8UH2 - chains D and B of the 6 polymer chains in the assembly; structure by electron microscopy, 3.59 A resolution.

== Chain D ==
Protein: Albicin
From: Anopheles albimanus
UniProt: A0A1Y9G8D0 (A0A1Y9G8D0_ANOAL); residues 1-116 here correspond to UniProt positions 27-142 (UniProt number = residue number + 26)
Sequence (116 residues; row label = number of the first residue in the row):
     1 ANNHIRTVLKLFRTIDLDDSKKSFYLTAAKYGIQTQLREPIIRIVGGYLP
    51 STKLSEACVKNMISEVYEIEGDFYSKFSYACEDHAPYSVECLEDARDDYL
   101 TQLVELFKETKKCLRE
Cystine bridges: C58-C113, C81-C91

== Chain B ==
Protein: Complement C3b alpha' chain
From: Homo sapiens
UniProt: P01024 (CO3_HUMAN); residues 727-1641 here correspond to UniProt positions 749-1663 (UniProt number = residue number + 22)
Sequence (915 residues; each row starts with the number of its first residue):
   727 SNLDEDIIAEENIVSRSEFPESWLWNVEDLKEPPKNGISTKLMNIFLKDS
   777 ITTWEILAVSMSDKKGICVADPFEVTVMQDFFIDLRLPYSVVRNEQVEIR
   827 AVLYNYRQNQELKVRVELLHNPAFCSLATTKRRHQQTVTIPPKSSLSVPY
   877 VIVPLKTGLQEVEVKAAVYHHFISDGVRKSLKVVPEGIRMNKTVAVRTLD
   927 PERLGREGVQKEDIPPADLSDQVPDTESETRILLQGTPVAQMTEDAVDAE
   977 RLKHLIVTPSGCGEQNMIGMTPTVIAVHYLDETEQWEKFGLEKRQGALEL
  1027 IKKGYTQQLAFRQPSSAFAAFVKRAPSTWLTAYVVKVFSLAVNLIAIDSQ
  1077 VLCGAVKWLILEKQKPDGVFQEDAPVIHQEMIGGLRNNNEKDMALTAFVL
  1127 ISLQEAKDICEEQVNSLPGSITKAGDFLEANYMNLQRSYTVAIAGYALAQ
  1177 MGRLKGPLLNKFLTTAKDKNRWEDPGKQLYNVEATSYALLALLQLKDFDF
  1227 VPPVVRWLNEQRYYGGGYGSTQATFMVFQALAQYQKDAPDHQELNLDVSL
  1277 QLPSRSSKITHRIHWESASLLRSEETKENEGFTVTAEGKGQGTLSVVTMY
  1327 HAKAKDQLTCNKFDLKVTIKPAPETEKRPQDAKNTMILEICTRYRGDQDA
  1377 TMSILDISMMTGFAPDTDDLKQLANGVDRYISKYELDKAFSDRNTLIIYL
  1427 DKVSHSEDDCLAFKVHQYFNVELIQPGAVKVYAYYNLEESCTRFYHPEKE
  1477 DGKLNKLCRDELCRCAEENCFIQKSDDKVTLEERLDKACEPGVDYVYKTR
  1527 LVKVQLSNDFDEYIMAIEQTIKSGSDEVQVGQQRTFISPIKCREALKLEE
  1577 KKHYLMWGLSSDFWGEKPNLSYIIGKDTWVEHWPEEDECQDEENQKQCQD
  1627 LGAFTESMVVFGCPN
Not modelled in the structure: 727-730, 931-934, 982, 1349-1359
Cystine bridges: C851-C1491, C1079-C1136, C1336-C1467, C1367-C1436, C1484-C1489, C1496-C1568, C1515-C1639, C1615-C1624
Covalent attachments: N-acetylglucosamine (NAG) linked to N917
Swiss-Prot annotation at these positions:
  - region: E1612 to F1637 (Interaction with CFP/properdin)
  - site: R932, E933 (Cleavage), R1281, S1282 (Cleavage), R1298, S1299 (Cleavage), N1641 (Coordinates Mg(2+) for interaction with Complement factor B Bb fragment (CFB))
  - modified residue (Phosphoserine): S946, S1299, S1551
  - glycosylation (N-linked (GlcNAc...) asparagine): N917, N1595
  - cross-link: C988 to Q991 (Isoglutamyl cysteine thioester (Cys-Gln))

== Interface between chain D and chain B ==
Contacting residue pairs (17):
  N2(D) - F898(B)
  I5(D) - F898(B)  hydrophobic
  R6(D) - D732(B)
  L9(D) - F898(B)  hydrophobic
  R13(D) - N738(B)
  Y31(D) - V740(B)  hydrophobic
  Y31(D) - R742(B)
  Y31(D) - D775(B)  hydrogen bond
  Q34(D) - S900(B)
  Q36(D) - F772(B)
  R38(D) - I734(B)
  R38(D) - N738(B)
  E93(D) - K774(B)  salt bridge
  D97(D) - N770(B)
  D97(D) - F772(B)
  L100(D) - F772(B)  hydrophobic
  T101(D) - F772(B)
Also at the interface, not in a pair above, chain D (17 interface residues in all): T27, K30, I42, R96
Also at the interface, not in a pair above, chain B (14 interface residues in all): A735, E744, H896
From the paper, about this interface:
  - specific contacts: L9(D)-F898(B) (hydrophobic contact), L100(D)-F772(B)

== Summary ==
17 residues of chain D and 14 residues of chain B are in contact, with 1 hydrogen bond and 1 salt bridge.
Polar contacts include E93(D)-K774(B) and Y31(D)-D775(B). The authors report a hydrophobic contact between
L9(D) and F898(B); a contact between L100(D) and F772(B).
Here chain D is Albicin (Anopheles albimanus) and chain B is Complement C3b alpha' chain (Homo sapiens). Entry
8UH2 (Complex of C3b with the inhibitor albicin) was determined by electron microscopy (same publication as
8UIN).
